PDB entry 5DSY | X-ray diffraction, 2.70 A resolution | chain A

[Chain A]
Molecule: Poly [ADP-ribose] polymerase 2
Organism: Homo sapiens
Notes: EC 2.4.2.30
Reference sequence: Q9UGN5 (PARP2_HUMAN); residues 335-570 here correspond to UniProt positions 348-583 (UniProt number = residue number + 13)
Sequence (280 residues; row label = number of the first residue in the row; note: 94 numbers in that range are skipped by the numbering (no residue carries them; nothing is unmodelled there)):
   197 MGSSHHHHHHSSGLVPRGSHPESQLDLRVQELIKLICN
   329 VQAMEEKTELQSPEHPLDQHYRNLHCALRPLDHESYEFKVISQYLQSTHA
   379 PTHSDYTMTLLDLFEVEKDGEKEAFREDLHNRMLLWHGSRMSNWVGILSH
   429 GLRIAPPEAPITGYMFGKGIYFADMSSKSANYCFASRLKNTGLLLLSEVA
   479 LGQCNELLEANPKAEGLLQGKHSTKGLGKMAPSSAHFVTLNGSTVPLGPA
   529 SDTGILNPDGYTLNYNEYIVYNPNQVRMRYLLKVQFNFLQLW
Not modelled in the structure: 197-216, 329-338, 569-570
Construct notes: initiating methionine (197); expression tag (198-234, 329-334)
UniProt features mapped onto this chain:
  - active site: Glu-545 (For poly [ADP-ribose] polymerase activity)
  - binding site (NAD(+)): His-415 to Ser-417, Gly-424, Arg-431, Ser-457
Small-molecule neighbours: UHB (2-[4-[(2S,3S,4R,5R)-5-(6-aminopurin-9-yl)-3,4-bis(oxidanyl)oxolan-2-yl]carbonylpiperazin-1-yl]-N-(1-oxidanylidene-2,3-dihydroisoindol-4-yl)ethanamide): Trp-414, His-415, Gly-416, Ser-417, Asn-421, Gly-424, Ile-425, His-428, Gly-429, Leu-430, Arg-431, Ala-433, Pro-434, Tyr-442, Tyr-449, Phe-450, Ala-451, Lys-456, Ser-457, Tyr-460, Glu-545
What the authors report for this chain:
  - binding site for UHB: His-415

[Summary]
Chain A binds compound UHB. From UniProt: active-site residue Glu-545 and 6 NAD+-binding residues. From the
paper: a binding site for UHB at His-415.
Chain A is Poly [ADP-ribose] polymerase 2 (Homo sapiens); the structure, Crystal structure of constitutively
active PARP-2, was determined by X-ray diffraction, deposited together with 5DS3.
